8RAP - chains B and J of the 19 polymer chains in the assembly; structure by electron microscopy, 4.30 A resolution (low resolution: residue-level contacts below are approximate; hydrogen-bond / salt-bridge calls are withheld).

Chain B:
Molecule: DNA-directed RNA polymerase II subunit RPB2
Source organism: Saccharomyces cerevisiae
Notes: EC 2.7.7.6
Reference sequence: P08518 (RPB2_YEAST); residues 1-1224 here = UniProt positions 1-1224
Amino-acid sequence (1224 residues; numbered 1 to 1224; the number before each row is that of its first residue):
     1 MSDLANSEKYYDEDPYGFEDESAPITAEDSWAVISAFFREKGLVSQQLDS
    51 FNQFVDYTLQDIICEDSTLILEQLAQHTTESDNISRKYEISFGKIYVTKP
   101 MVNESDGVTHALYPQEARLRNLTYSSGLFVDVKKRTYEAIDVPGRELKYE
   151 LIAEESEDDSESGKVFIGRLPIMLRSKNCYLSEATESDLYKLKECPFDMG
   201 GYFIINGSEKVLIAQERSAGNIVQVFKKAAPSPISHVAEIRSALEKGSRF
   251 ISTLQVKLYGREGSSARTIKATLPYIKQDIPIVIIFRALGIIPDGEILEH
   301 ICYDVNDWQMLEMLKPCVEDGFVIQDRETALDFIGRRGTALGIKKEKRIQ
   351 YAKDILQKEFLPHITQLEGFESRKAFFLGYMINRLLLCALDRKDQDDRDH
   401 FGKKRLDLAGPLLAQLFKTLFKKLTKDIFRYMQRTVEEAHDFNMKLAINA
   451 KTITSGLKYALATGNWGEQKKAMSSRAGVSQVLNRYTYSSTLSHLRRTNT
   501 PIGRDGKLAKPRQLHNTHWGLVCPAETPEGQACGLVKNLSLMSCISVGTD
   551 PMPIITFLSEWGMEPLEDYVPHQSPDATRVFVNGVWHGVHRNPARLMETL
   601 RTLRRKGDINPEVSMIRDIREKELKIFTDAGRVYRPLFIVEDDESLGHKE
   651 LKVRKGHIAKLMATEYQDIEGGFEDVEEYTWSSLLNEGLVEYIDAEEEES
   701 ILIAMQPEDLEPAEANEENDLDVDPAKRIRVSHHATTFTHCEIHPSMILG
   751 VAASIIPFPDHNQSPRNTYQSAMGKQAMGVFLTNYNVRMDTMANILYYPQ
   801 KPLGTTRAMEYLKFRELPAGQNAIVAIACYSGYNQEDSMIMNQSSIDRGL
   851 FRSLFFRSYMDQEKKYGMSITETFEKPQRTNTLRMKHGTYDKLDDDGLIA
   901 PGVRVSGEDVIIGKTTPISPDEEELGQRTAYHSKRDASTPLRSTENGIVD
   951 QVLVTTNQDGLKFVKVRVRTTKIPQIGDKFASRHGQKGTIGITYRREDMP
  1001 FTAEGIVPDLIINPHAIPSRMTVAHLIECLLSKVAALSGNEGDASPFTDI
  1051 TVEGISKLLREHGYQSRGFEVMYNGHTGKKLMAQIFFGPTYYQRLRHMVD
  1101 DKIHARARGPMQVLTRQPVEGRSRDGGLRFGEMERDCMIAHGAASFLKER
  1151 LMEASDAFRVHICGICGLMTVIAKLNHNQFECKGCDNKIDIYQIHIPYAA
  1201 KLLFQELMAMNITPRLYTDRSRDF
Not modelled in the structure: 1-19, 71-89, 135-163, 438-445, 669-677, 713-723, 920-932, 1222-1224
Metal / ion sites: Zn2+: C1163, C1166, C1182, C1185

Chain J:
Molecule: DNA-directed RNA polymerases I, II, and III subunit RPABC5
Source organism: Saccharomyces cerevisiae
Reference sequence: P22139 (RPAB5_YEAST); numbering as in UniProt (aligned over 1-70)
Amino-acid sequence (70 residues; each row starts with the number of its first residue):
     1 MIVPVRCFSCGKVVGDKWESYLNLLQEDELDEGTALSRLGLKRYCCRRMI
    51 LTHVDLIEKFLRYNPLEKRD
Not modelled in the structure: 66-70
UniProt features mapped onto this chain:
  - binding site (Zn(2+)): C7, C10, C45, C46
  - cross-link: K59 (Glycyl lysine isopeptide (Lys-Gly) (interchain with G-Cter in ubiquitin))
Metal / ion sites: Zn2+: C7, C10, C45, C46

How chain B and chain J interact:
Pairs across the interface (70; chain B residue first):
  E186(B) - K59(J)
  E186(B) - R62(J)
  Y190(B) - K59(J)
  Y190(B) - R62(J)
  Y190(B) - Y63(J)
  K193(B) - Y63(J)
  K193(B) - P65(J)
  E194(B) - Y63(J)
  C195(B) - Y63(J)
  P196(B) - Y63(J)
  F197(B) - K59(J)
  V780(B) - L56(J)
  T783(B) - F60(J)
  T783(B) - Y63(J)
  N784(B) - Y63(J)
  Y785(B) - F60(J)
  Y797(B) - M1(J)
  Y798(B) - I2(J)
  Y798(B) - P4(J)
  P799(B) - V54(J)
  P799(B) - L56(J)
  Q800(B) - F8(J)
  Q800(B) - R48(J)
  Q800(B) - M49(J)
  Q800(B) - T52(J)
  K801(B) - L51(J)
  K801(B) - T52(J)
  K801(B) - H53(J)
  K801(B) - V54(J)
  L803(B) - R48(J)
  L803(B) - T52(J)
  R815(B) - V54(J)
  E816(B) - L56(J)
  P818(B) - V54(J)
  Q821(B) - F8(J)
  N822(B) - R48(J)
  N822(B) - T52(J)
  I824(B) - S9(J)
  I824(B) - R48(J)
  S845(B) - F8(J)
  R848(B) - R6(J)
  R848(B) - C7(J)
  R848(B) - F8(J)
  R848(B) - S9(J)
  R848(B) - C10(J)
  R848(B) - G11(J)
  G849(B) - F8(J)
  L850(B) - F8(J)
  R996(B) - S9(J)
  R996(B) - C10(J)
  I1006(B) - S9(J)
  I1006(B) - R43(J)
  I1006(B) - Y44(J)
  V1007(B) - S9(J)
  D1009(B) - F8(J)
  D1009(B) - S9(J)
  D1009(B) - R48(J)
  A1036(B) - Y44(J)
  A1036(B) - R47(J)
  L1037(B) - Y44(J)
  L1037(B) - R47(J)
  S1038(B) - G33(J)
  S1038(B) - R47(J)
  G1039(B) - E32(J)
  G1039(B) - G33(J)
  G1039(B) - R47(J)
  G1039(B) - L51(J)
  E1070(B) - Y44(J)
  F1087(B) - Y44(J)
  P1089(B) - Y44(J)
Interface residues without a listed pair, chain B (46 interface residues in all): S187, K191, L796, L817, A823, E1004, Y1064, G1088
Interface residues without a listed pair, chain J (29 interface residues in all): V3, C45, N64

In short:
The interface between chain B and chain J involves 46 residues on one side and 29 on the other. C1163(B),
C1166(B), C1182(B) and C1185(B) form the Zn2+ site. Curated annotation (UniProt) lists 4 Zn2+-binding residues
on chain J.
Here chain B is DNA-directed RNA polymerase II subunit RPB2 and chain J is DNA-directed RNA polymerases I, II,
and III subunit RPABC5, both from Saccharomyces cerevisiae. Entry 8RAP (Structure of Sen1-ADP.BeF3 bound RNA
Polymerase II pre-termination complex) was determined by electron microscopy together with 8RAM, 8RAN and 8RAO
from the same study.
